3MBE - chains P and D of the 5 polymer chains in the assembly; structure by X-ray diffraction, 2.89 A resolution.

Chain P:
Protein: Peptide hel 11-27
Reference sequence: P00698 (LYSC_CHICK); residues 10-27 here correspond to UniProt positions 28-45 (UniProt number = residue number + 18)
Sequence (18 residues; numbered 10 to 27; the number before each row is that of its first residue):
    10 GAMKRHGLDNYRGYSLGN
Unresolved in the structure: 27
Construct notes: conflict Gly10 (Ala28 in P00698)

Chain D:
Protein: TCR 21.3 beta chain
From: Mus musculus
Sequence (259 residues; row label = number of the first residue in the row; note: 14 numbers in that range are skipped by the numbering (no residue carries them; nothing is unmodelled there)):
     1 EAAVTQSPRSKVAVTGGKVTLSCHQTNNH
    37 DYMYWYRQDTGHGLRLIHYSYV
    63 ADSTEKGDIP
    74 DGYKASRP
    83 SQENFSLILELASLSQTAVYFCASSWDR
   112 AGNTLYFGEGSRLIVVEDLRNVTPPKVSLFEPSKAEIANKQKATLVCLAR
   162 GFFPDHVELSWWVNGKEVHSGVCTDPQAYKESNYSYSLSSRLRVSATFWH
   212 NPRNHFRCQVQFHGLSEEDKWPEGSPKPVTQNISAEAWGRADCGITSASY
   262 HQSSADLVPRGS
Unresolved in the structure: 1-2, 253-273
Disulfide bonds: Cys23-Cys104, Cys158-Cys219
Covalent attachments: N-acetylglucosamine (NAG) linked to Asn243

How chain P and chain D interact:
Residue-residue contacts - 10 pairs, chain P then chain D:
  Asp18(P) with Arg110(D), salt bridge
  Asn19(P) with Arg110(D), hydrogen bond (backbone-side chain)
  Tyr20(P) with Asp109(D)
  Arg21(P) with Asp37(D), salt bridge; Tyr38(D); Tyr57(D); Asp109(D), salt bridge
  Gly22(P) with Trp108(D)
  Ser24(P) with Trp108(D)
  Gly26(P) with Asn28(D)
Interface residues without a listed pair, chain P (8 interface residues in all): Tyr23
Interface features reported in the paper:
  - hot spots on chain D (mutagenesis) - D109G: decreased binding to I-Ag7HEL11-27

Overview:
8 residues of chain P and 7 residues of chain D are in contact; the contacts include 1 hydrogen bond and 3
salt bridges. Polar contacts include Asp18(P)-Arg110(D), Arg21(P)-Asp37(D) and Arg21(P)-Asp109(D).
N-acetylglucosamine is covalently linked to Asn243(D). The paper reports that D109G of chain D reduces binding
to I-Ag7HEL11-27.
Here chain P is Peptide hel 11-27 and chain D is TCR 21.3 beta chain (Mus musculus). Entry 3MBE (TCR 21.30 in
complex with MHC class II I-Ag7HEL(11-27)) was determined by X-ray diffraction.
